7EF2 - chains A and P; structure by X-ray diffraction, 2.00 A resolution.

== Chain A ==
Name: HB transcription factor
From: Zea mays
UniProtKB: B7ZYP9 (B7ZYP9_MAIZE); numbering as in UniProt (aligned over 125-281)
Chain sequence (158 residues; numbered 124 to 281; the number before each row is that of its first residue):
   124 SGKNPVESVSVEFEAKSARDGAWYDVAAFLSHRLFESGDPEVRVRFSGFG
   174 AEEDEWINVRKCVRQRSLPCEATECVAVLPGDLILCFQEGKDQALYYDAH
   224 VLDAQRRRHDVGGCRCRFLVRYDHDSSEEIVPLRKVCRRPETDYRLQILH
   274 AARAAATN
Not modelled in the structure: 124-130, 279-281
Sequence notes: expression tag (124); engineered mutation Gly235 (Arg in B7ZYP9)
Metal / ion sites: Zn2+: Cys198, His232, Cys237, Cys239

== Chain P ==
Name: Histone H3.2
UniProtKB: P69246 (H32_MAIZE); residues 1-10 here correspond to UniProt positions 2-11 (UniProt number = residue number + 1)
Chain sequence (10 residues; row label = number of the first residue in the row):
     1 ARTKQTARKS
Not modelled in the structure: 1, 10
Modified residues: Lys9 (N-trimethyllysine; M3L)
UniProt features mapped onto this chain:
  - modified residue: Lys4 (N6,N6,N6-trimethyllysine), Lys9 (N6,N6,N6-trimethyllysine), Ser10 (Phosphoserine)

== How chain A and chain P interact ==
Residue-residue contacts (35):
  Glu137(A) - Lys4(P)  salt bridge
  Ser140(A) - Lys9(P)
  Arg142(A) - Lys9(P)
  Asp143(A) - Lys9(P)
  Tyr147(A) - Ala7(P)  hydrophobic
  Tyr147(A) - Lys9(P)
  Asp148(A) - Lys4(P)  salt bridge
  Phe169(A) - Lys9(P)
  Phe172(A) - Lys9(P)
  Glu176(A) - Lys9(P)
  Arg189(A) - Arg2(P)  hydrogen bond (side chain-backbone)
  Arg189(A) - Lys4(P)
  Ser190(A) - Lys4(P)
  Leu191(A) - Arg2(P)
  Pro192(A) - Arg2(P)  hydrogen bond (backbone-side chain)
  Pro192(A) - Thr3(P)
  Pro192(A) - Lys4(P)
  Glu194(A) - Arg2(P)
  Glu197(A) - Arg2(P)  salt bridge
  Leu208(A) - Lys4(P)
  Phe210(A) - Gln5(P)
  Phe210(A) - Thr6(P)
  Glu212(A) - Arg8(P)  salt bridge
  Gly213(A) - Arg8(P)
  Lys214(A) - Arg8(P)
  Asp215(A) - Lys9(P)
  Gln216(A) - Arg8(P)
  Ala217(A) - Ala7(P)
  Ala217(A) - Arg8(P)  hydrogen bond (backbone-backbone)
  Leu218(A) - Ala7(P)  hydrophobic
  Leu218(A) - Arg8(P)
  Tyr219(A) - Lys4(P)
  Tyr219(A) - Gln5(P)  hydrogen bond (side chain-backbone)
  Arg257(A) - Gln5(P)  hydrogen bond (backbone-side chain)
  Arg261(A) - Arg2(P)
Other interface residues (no listed pair), chain A (31 interface residues in all): Glu178, Cys193, Lys258, Cys260

== Summary ==
31 residues of chain A and 8 residues of chain P are in contact, with 5 hydrogen bonds and 4 salt bridges.
Among the polar pairs are Glu137(A)-Lys4(P), Asp148(A)-Lys4(P) and Glu197(A)-Arg2(P). Cys198(A), His232(A),
Cys237(A) and Cys239(A) form the Zn2+ site.
Chain A is HB transcription factor (Zea mays) and chain P is Histone H3.2; the structure, Crystal structure of
maize SHH2 SAWADEE domain in complex with an H3K9me3 peptide, was determined by X-ray diffraction together
with 7EEZ, 7EF0, 7EF1 and 7EF3 from the same study.
